Entry 2C50 (X-ray diffraction, 2.65 A resolution); this record covers chains A and B of the 5 polymer chains in the assembly.

== Chain A (and B) ==
Name: Coat protein
From: Enterobacterio phage MS2
Notes: chain B of this document is another copy of the same molecule, construct and numbering; everything in this record applies to it too
Reference sequence: P03612 (COAT_BPMS2); numbering as in UniProt (aligned over 1-129)
Amino-acid sequence (129 residues; row label = number of the first residue in the row):
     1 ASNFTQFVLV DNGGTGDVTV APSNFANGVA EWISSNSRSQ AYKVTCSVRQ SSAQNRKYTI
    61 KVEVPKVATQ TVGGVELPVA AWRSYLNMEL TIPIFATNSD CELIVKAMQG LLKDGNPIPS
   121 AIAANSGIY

== How chain A and chain B interact ==
Residue-residue contacts - 139 pairs, chain A then chain B:
  S2(A) - Y129(B)  hydrogen bond (side chain-backbone)
  N3(A) - P117(B)
  N3(A) - A121(B)
  N3(A) - G127(B)  hydrogen bond (side chain-backbone)
  N3(A) - I128(B)
  N3(A) - Y129(B)  hydrogen bond (side chain-backbone)
  F4(A) - I128(B)  hydrophobic
  F4(A) - Y129(B)  hydrogen bond (backbone-backbone)
  T5(A) - P117(B)
  F7(A) - N116(B)
  F7(A) - P117(B)
  L9(A) - K106(B)
  L9(A) - A107(B)
  L9(A) - G110(B)
  D11(A) - K106(B)
  F25(A) - I128(B)
  A30(A) - I128(B)  hydrophobic
  W32(A) - P117(B)  hydrophobic
  W32(A) - I118(B)  hydrophobic
  W32(A) - I128(B)  hydrophobic
  Y42(A) - L103(B)
  V44(A) - L111(B)  hydrophobic
  C46(A) - I118(B)  hydrophobic
  V48(A) - G127(B)
  R56(A) - N125(B)
  R56(A) - S126(B)
  Y58(A) - A121(B)
  Y58(A) - I122(B)
  Y58(A) - N125(B)
  Y58(A) - S126(B)  hydrogen bond (side chain-backbone)
  I60(A) - I118(B)  hydrophobic
  V64(A) - L103(B)  hydrophobic
  V64(A) - A107(B)  hydrophobic
  K66(A) - D100(B)  salt bridge
  W82(A) - P93(B)  hydrophobic
  W82(A) - F95(B)
  W82(A) - A96(B)  hydrophobic
  W82(A) - D100(B)
  R83(A) - P93(B)
  S84(A) - T91(B)  hydrogen bond (side chain-backbone)
  S84(A) - I92(B)
  S84(A) - I104(B)
  Y85(A) - E89(B)
  Y85(A) - L90(B)
  Y85(A) - T91(B)  hydrogen bond (backbone-backbone)
  L86(A) - M88(B)  hydrophobic
  L86(A) - E89(B)
  L86(A) - M108(B)  hydrophobic
  N87(A) - N87(B)
  N87(A) - M88(B)
  N87(A) - E89(B)  hydrogen bond (backbone-backbone)
  M88(A) - N87(B)
  M88(A) - M88(B)  hydrophobic
  E89(A) - Y85(B)
  E89(A) - L86(B)
  E89(A) - N87(B)  hydrogen bond (backbone-backbone)
  L90(A) - Y85(B)
  L90(A) - I122(B)  hydrophobic
  T91(A) - S84(B)
  T91(A) - Y85(B)  hydrogen bond (backbone-backbone)
  I92(A) - S84(B)
  P93(A) - A80(B)
  P93(A) - A81(B)
  P93(A) - R83(B)
  P93(A) - S84(B)
  F95(A) - K66(B)  hydrogen bond (backbone-side chain)
  F95(A) - A81(B)  hydrophobic
  A96(A) - N125(B)  hydrogen bond (backbone-side chain)
  T97(A) - A68(B)
  T97(A) - N125(B)
  N98(A) - A123(B)
  N98(A) - N125(B)  hydrogen bond
  D100(A) - K66(B)  salt bridge
  D100(A) - V67(B)  hydrogen bond (side chain-backbone)
  D100(A) - A68(B)  hydrogen bond (side chain-backbone)
  C101(A) - I122(B)
  C101(A) - A123(B)  hydrophobic
  C101(A) - N125(B)
  L103(A) - Y42(B)
  L103(A) - V67(B)  hydrophobic
  I104(A) - V64(B)  hydrophobic
  I104(A) - S84(B)
  V105(A) - P119(B)
  V105(A) - I122(B)  hydrophobic
  K106(A) - L9(B)
  K106(A) - D11(B)  hydrogen bond (side chain-backbone)
  K106(A) - N12(B)
  A107(A) - L9(B)
  A107(A) - V64(B)  hydrophobic
  M108(A) - L86(B)  hydrophobic
  M108(A) - L112(B)
  M108(A) - I122(B)  hydrophobic
  Q109(A) - L112(B)  hydrogen bond (side chain-backbone)
  Q109(A) - K113(B)
  Q109(A) - D114(B)  hydrogen bond
  G110(A) - V8(B)
  G110(A) - L9(B)
  L111(A) - V44(B)  hydrophobic
  L112(A) - M108(B)
  L112(A) - Q109(B)  hydrogen bond (backbone-side chain)
  L112(A) - L112(B)  hydrophobic
  K113(A) - Q109(B)
  D114(A) - Q109(B)
  N116(A) - F7(B)
  N116(A) - V8(B)
  P117(A) - N3(B)
  P117(A) - T5(B)
  P117(A) - F7(B)
  P117(A) - W32(B)  hydrophobic
  I118(A) - V44(B)  hydrophobic
  I118(A) - I60(B)  hydrophobic
  P119(A) - V105(B)  hydrophobic
  A121(A) - Y58(B)  hydrogen bond (backbone-side chain)
  I122(A) - Y58(B)
  I122(A) - L90(B)  hydrophobic
  I122(A) - C101(B)
  I122(A) - V105(B)  hydrophobic
  I122(A) - M108(B)  hydrophobic
  A123(A) - N98(B)
  A123(A) - E102(B)
  A124(A) - N98(B)
  N125(A) - R56(B)  hydrogen bond
  N125(A) - A96(B)
  N125(A) - T97(B)
  N125(A) - N98(B)  hydrogen bond
  N125(A) - C101(B)
  S126(A) - N3(B)
  S126(A) - Y58(B)  hydrogen bond (backbone-side chain)
  G127(A) - N3(B)  hydrogen bond (backbone-side chain)
  G127(A) - V48(B)
  I128(A) - N3(B)
  I128(A) - F4(B)  hydrophobic
  I128(A) - F25(B)
  I128(A) - A30(B)  hydrophobic
  I128(A) - W32(B)  hydrophobic
  Y129(A) - A1(B)
  Y129(A) - S2(B)  hydrogen bond (backbone-side chain)
  Y129(A) - N3(B)  hydrogen bond (backbone-backbone)
  Y129(A) - F4(B)  hydrogen bond (backbone-backbone)
Also at the interface, not in a pair above, chain A (69 interface residues in all): A1, V8, V10, N12, N55, V62, E102
Also at the interface, not in a pair above, chain B (72 interface residues in all): V10, C46, V62, P65, A124

== In short ==
69 residues of chain A and 72 residues of chain B are in contact, with 27 hydrogen bonds and 2 salt bridges.
Polar contacts include K66(A)-D100(B), S2(A)-Y129(B) and N3(A)-G127(B).
Both chains are Coat protein (Enterobacterio phage MS2). Entry 2C50 (MS2-RNA hairpin (A -5) complex) was
determined by X-ray diffraction together with 2C4Y, 2C4Z, 2C51, 2C4Q and 2BU1 from the same study.
